Entry 7QV9 (electron microscopy, 3.50 A resolution); this record covers chains C and D of the 14 polymer chains in the assembly.

# Chain C
Molecule: DNA-directed RNA polymerase subunit beta
From: Escherichia coli K-12
Notes: EC 2.7.7.6
Reference sequence: P0A8V2 (RPOB_ECOLI); numbering as in UniProt (aligned over 1-1342)
Sequence (1342 residues; row label = number of the first residue in the row):
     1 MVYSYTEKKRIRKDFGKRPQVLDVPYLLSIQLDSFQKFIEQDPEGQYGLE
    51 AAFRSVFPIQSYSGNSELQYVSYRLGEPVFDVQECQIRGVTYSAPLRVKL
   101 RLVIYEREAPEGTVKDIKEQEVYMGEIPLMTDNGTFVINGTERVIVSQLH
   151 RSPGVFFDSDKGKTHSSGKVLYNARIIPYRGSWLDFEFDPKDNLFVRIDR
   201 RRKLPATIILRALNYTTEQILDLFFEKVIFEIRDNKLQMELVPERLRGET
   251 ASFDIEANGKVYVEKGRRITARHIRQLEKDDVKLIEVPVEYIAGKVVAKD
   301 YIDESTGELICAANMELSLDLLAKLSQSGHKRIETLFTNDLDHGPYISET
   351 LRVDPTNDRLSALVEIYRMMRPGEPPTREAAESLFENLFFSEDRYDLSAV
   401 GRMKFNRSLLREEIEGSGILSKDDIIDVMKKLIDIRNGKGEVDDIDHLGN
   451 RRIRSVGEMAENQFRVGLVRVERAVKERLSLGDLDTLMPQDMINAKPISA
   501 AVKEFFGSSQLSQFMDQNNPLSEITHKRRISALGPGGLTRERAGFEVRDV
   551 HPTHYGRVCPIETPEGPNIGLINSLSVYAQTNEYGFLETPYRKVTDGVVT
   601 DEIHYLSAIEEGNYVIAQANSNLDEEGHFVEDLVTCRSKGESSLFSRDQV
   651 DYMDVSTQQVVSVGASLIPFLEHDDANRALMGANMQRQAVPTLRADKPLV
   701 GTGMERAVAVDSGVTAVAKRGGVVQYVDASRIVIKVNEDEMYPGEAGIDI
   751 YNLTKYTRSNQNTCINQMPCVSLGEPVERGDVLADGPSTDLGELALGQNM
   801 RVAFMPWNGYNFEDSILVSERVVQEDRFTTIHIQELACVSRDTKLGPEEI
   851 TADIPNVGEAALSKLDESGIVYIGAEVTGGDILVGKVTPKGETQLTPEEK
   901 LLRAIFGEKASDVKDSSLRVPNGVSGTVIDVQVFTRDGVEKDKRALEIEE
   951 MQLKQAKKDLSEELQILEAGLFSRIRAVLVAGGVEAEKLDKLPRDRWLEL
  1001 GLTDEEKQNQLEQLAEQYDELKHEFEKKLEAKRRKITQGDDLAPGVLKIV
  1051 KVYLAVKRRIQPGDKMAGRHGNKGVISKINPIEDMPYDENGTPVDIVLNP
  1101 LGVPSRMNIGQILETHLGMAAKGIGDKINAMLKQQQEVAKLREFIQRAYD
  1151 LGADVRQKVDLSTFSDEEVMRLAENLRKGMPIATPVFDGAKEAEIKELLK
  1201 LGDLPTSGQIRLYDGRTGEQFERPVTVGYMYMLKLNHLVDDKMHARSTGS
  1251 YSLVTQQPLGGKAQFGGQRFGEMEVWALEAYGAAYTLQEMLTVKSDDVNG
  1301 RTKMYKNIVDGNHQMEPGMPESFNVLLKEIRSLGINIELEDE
Disordered / not traced: 1342
UniProt features mapped onto this chain:
  - modified residue (N6-acetyllysine): K1022, K1200
  - mutagenesis: I561 (I561S: Resistant to antibiotics salinamide A and B), I569 (I569S: Resistant to antibiotics salinamide A and B), A665 (A665E: Resistant to antibiotics salinamide A and B), D675 (D675A/G: Resistant to antibiotics salinamide A and B), N677 (N677H/K: Resistant to antibiotics salinamide A and B), L680 (L680M: Resistant to antibiotics salinamide A and B), E813 (E813K: Disrupts the enzyme's active center)

# Chain D
Molecule: DNA-directed RNA polymerase subunit beta'
From: Escherichia coli K-12
Notes: EC 2.7.7.6
Reference sequence: P0A8T7 (RPOC_ECOLI); residue numbers follow UniProt; this construct covers 1-1407
Sequence (1407 residues; numbered 1 to 1407; the number before each row is that of its first residue):
     1 MKDLLKFLKAQTKTEEFDAIKIALASPDMIRSWSFGEVKKPETINYRTFK
    51 PERDGLFCARIFGPVKDYECLCGKYKRLKHRGVICEKCGVEVTQTKVRRE
   101 RMGHIELASPTAHIWFLKSLPSRIGLLLDMPLRDIERVLYFESYVVIEGG
   151 MTNLERQQILTEEQYLDALEEFGDEFDAKMGAEAIQALLKSMDLEQECEQ
   201 LREELNETNSETKRKKLTKRIKLLEAFVQSGNKPEWMILTVLPVLPPDLR
   251 PLVPLDGGRFATSDLNDLYRRVINRNNRLKRLLDLAAPDIIVRNEKRMLQ
   301 EAVDALLDNGRRGRAITGSNKRPLKSLADMIKGKQGRFRQNLLGKRVDYS
   351 GRSVITVGPYLRLHQCGLPKKMALELFKPFIYGKLELRGLATTIKAAKKM
   401 VEREEAVVWDILDEVIREHPVLLNRAPTLHRLGIQAFEPVLIEGKAIQLH
   451 PLVCAAYNADFDGDQMAVHVPLTLEAQLEARALMMSTNNILSPANGEPII
   501 VPSQDVVLGLYYMTRDCVNAKGEGMVLTGPKEAERLYRSGLASLHARVKV
   551 RITEYEKDANGELVAKTSLKDTTVGRAILWMIVPKGLPYSIVNQALGKKA
   601 ISKMLNTCYRILGLKPTVIFADQIMYTGFAYAARSGASVGIDDMVIPEKK
   651 HEIISEAEAEVAEIQEQFQSGLVTAGERYNKVIDIWAAANDRVSKAMMDN
   701 LQTETVINRDGQEEKQVSFNSIYMMADSGARGSAAQIRQLAGMRGLMAKP
   751 DGSIIETPITANFREGLNVLQYFISTHGARKGLADTALKTANSGYLTRRL
   801 VDVAQDLVVTEDDCGTHEGIMMTPVIEGGDVKEPLRDRVLGRVTAEDVLK
   851 PGTADILVPRNTLLHEQWCDLLEENSVDAVKVRSVVSCDTDFGVCAHCYG
   901 RDLARGHIINKGEAIGVIAAQSIGEPGTQLTMRTFHIGGAASRAAAESSI
   951 QVKNKGSIKLSNVKSVVNSSGKLVITSRNTELKLIDEFGRTKESYKVPYG
  1001 AVLAKGDGEQVAGGETVANWDPHTMPVITEVSGFVRFTDMIDGQTITRQT
  1051 DELTGLSSLVVLDSAERTAGGKDLRPALKIVDAQGNDVLIPGTDMPAQYF
  1101 LPGKAIVQLEDGVQISSGDTLARIPQESGGTKDITGGLPRVADLFEARRP
  1151 KEPAILAEISGIVSFGKETKGKRRLVITPVDGSDPYEEMIPKWRQLNVFE
  1201 GERVERGDVISDGPEAPHDILRLRGVHAVTRYIVNEVQDVYRLQGVKIND
  1251 KHIEVIVRQMLRKATIVNAGSSDFLEGEQVEYSRVKIANRELEANGKVGA
  1301 TYSRDLLGITKASLATESFISAASFQETTRVLTEAAVAGKRDELRGLKEN
  1351 VIVGRLIPAGTGYAYHQDRMRRRAAGEAPAAPQVTAEDASASLAELLNAG
  1401 LGGSDNE
Disordered / not traced: 1, 934-946, 1050-1056, 1068-1074, 1089-1096, 1127-1132, 1377-1407
UniProt features mapped onto this chain:
  - binding site (Zn(2+)): C70, C72, C85, C88, C814, C888, C895, C898
  - binding site (Mg(2+)): D460, D462, D464
  - modified residue: K983 (N6-acetyllysine)
  - mutagenesis: Q504 (Q504P: Resistant to antibiotics salinamide A and B), N690 (N690D: Resistant to antibiotics salinamide A and B), M697 (M697V: Resistant to antibiotics salinamide A and B), A735 (A735T: Resistant to antibiotics salinamide A and B), R738 (R738C/H/P/S: Resistant to antibiotics salinamide A and B), A748 (A748E: Resistant to antibiotics salinamide A and B), P758 (P758S/T: Resistant to antibiotics salinamide A and B), F763 (F763C: Resistant to antibiotics salinamide A and B), S775 (S775A: Resistant to antibiotics salinamide A and B), A779 (A779T/V: Resistant to antibiotics salinamide A and B), R780 (R780C: Resistant to antibiotics salinamide A and B), G782 (G782A/C: Resistant to antibiotics salinamide A and B), 1 further mutagenesis entry in UniProt

# Interface between chain C and chain D
Pairs across the interface - 296 pairs, chain C then chain D:
  R542(C) - L788(D)
  G544(C) - L788(D)
  F545(C) - L788(D)  hydrophobic
  F545(C) - M932(D)  hydrophobic
  R548(C) - R780(D)  hydrogen bond (backbone-side chain)
  R548(C) - A784(D)
  R548(C) - L788(D)
  D549(C) - P750(D)
  V550(C) - H777(D)  hydrogen bond (backbone-side chain)
  V550(C) - R780(D)
  H551(C) - F773(D)
  H554(C) - F773(D)
  Y555(C) - V769(D)
  Y555(C) - F773(D)
  P560(C) - F773(D)  hydrophobic
  P560(C) - T776(D)
  P560(C) - R780(D)  hydrogen bond (backbone-side chain)
  I561(C) - Y772(D)  hydrophobic
  T563(C) - R780(D)
  I569(C) - R780(D)
  I569(C) - L783(D)  hydrophobic
  G570(C) - R780(D)
  Q618(C) - V769(D)
  Q618(C) - L770(D)  hydrogen bond (side chain-backbone)
  N620(C) - V769(D)
  S642(C) - L770(D)
  V660(C) - V769(D)  hydrophobic
  L671(C) - Y772(D)
  E672(C) - F763(D)
  E672(C) - G766(D)
  E672(C) - L767(D)
  H673(C) - F763(D)  hydrogen bond (side chain-backbone)
  H673(C) - R764(D)
  H673(C) - G766(D)
  D674(C) - F763(D)
  D674(C) - Y772(D)
  D675(C) - Y772(D)
  A676(C) - T776(D)
  A676(C) - A779(D)  hydrophobic
  N677(C) - A779(D)
  N677(C) - L783(D)
  A679(C) - Y772(D)
  F804(C) - A637(D)
  F804(C) - S638(D)
  M805(C) - G636(D)
  P806(C) - D505(D)
  P806(C) - A632(D)
  P806(C) - A633(D)
  P806(C) - G636(D)
  W807(C) - A633(D)  hydrophobic
  N808(C) - P359(D)
  N808(C) - F629(D)
  N808(C) - A633(D)
  G809(C) - V357(D)
  G809(C) - F629(D)
  Y810(C) - V357(D)
  Y810(C) - P359(D)  hydrophobic
  N811(C) - D505(D)
  F812(C) - V357(D)  hydrophobic
  F812(C) - P451(D)  hydrophobic
  F812(C) - F461(D)  hydrophobic
  F812(C) - Q504(D)
  F812(C) - D505(D)
  F812(C) - F629(D)  hydrophobic
  E813(C) - A459(D)
  E813(C) - D460(D)
  E813(C) - F461(D)
  E813(C) - Q504(D)
  D814(C) - D460(D)
  D814(C) - F461(D)
  S815(C) - V357(D)
  K844(C) - R47(D)
  Q1061(C) - K445(D)  hydrogen bond
  K1065(C) - G463(D)
  V1075(C) - F461(D)
  V1075(C) - D462(D)
  V1075(C) - G463(D)
  I1076(C) - T356(D)
  S1077(C) - T356(D)
  S1077(C) - V357(D)
  N1099(C) - D505(D)  hydrogen bond
  P1100(C) - A637(D)
  L1101(C) - D505(D)
  L1101(C) - L508(D)  hydrophobic
  L1101(C) - M725(D)  hydrophobic
  L1101(C) - R731(D)
  P1104(C) - I722(D)  hydrophobic
  P1104(C) - M725(D)  hydrophobic
  P1104(C) - Q736(D)
  P1104(C) - L740(D)  hydrophobic
  S1105(C) - R731(D)  hydrogen bond
  S1105(C) - Q736(D)
  M1107(C) - L740(D)  hydrophobic
  M1107(C) - F763(D)  hydrophobic
  I1109(C) - M644(D)  hydrophobic
  I1109(C) - F763(D)
  I1112(C) - I641(D)  hydrophobic
  L1113(C) - I641(D)  hydrophobic
  H1116(C) - I641(D)
  F1187(C) - N768(D)
  F1187(C) - V769(D)  hydrophobic
  F1187(C) - Y772(D)  hydrophobic
  E1192(C) - I641(D)
  E1192(C) - D642(D)
  E1192(C) - R764(D)  salt bridge
  K1196(C) - D642(D)  salt bridge
  S1207(C) - D642(D)
  E1219(C) - Y537(D)
  E1219(C) - R634(D)  salt bridge
  F1221(C) - A633(D)
  F1221(C) - R634(D)
  E1222(C) - Y512(D)
  E1222(C) - R634(D)
  E1222(C) - S635(D)
  R1223(C) - Y512(D)
  R1223(C) - S635(D)
  R1223(C) - S638(D)
  R1223(C) - F719(D)
  R1223(C) - S721(D)
  R1223(C) - M724(D)
  P1224(C) - S638(D)  hydrogen bond (backbone-side chain)
  V1225(C) - S638(D)
  T1226(C) - S638(D)  hydrogen bond (backbone-side chain)
  T1226(C) - V639(D)  hydrogen bond (side chain-backbone)
  V1239(C) - V354(D)  hydrophobic
  V1239(C) - K445(D)
  D1240(C) - K445(D)  salt bridge
  K1242(C) - R352(D)
  K1242(C) - Q465(D)
  M1243(C) - R352(D)
  M1243(C) - K445(D)
  H1244(C) - S350(D)
  H1244(C) - G351(D)
  H1244(C) - R352(D)
  A1245(C) - M372(D)  hydrophobic
  R1246(C) - D348(D)
  R1246(C) - Y349(D)
  R1246(C) - L376(D)
  S1247(C) - D348(D)
  S1247(C) - Y349(D)
  S1247(C) - E375(D)  hydrogen bond (side chain-backbone)
  Y1251(C) - D348(D)  hydrogen bond
  L1253(C) - R99(D)  hydrogen bond (backbone-side chain)
  V1254(C) - P251(D)
  T1255(C) - R99(D)
  T1255(C) - R337(D)
  Q1257(C) - Q340(D)
  Q1257(C) - K345(D)
  Q1257(C) - R346(D)
  P1258(C) - R346(D)
  P1258(C) - D348(D)
  G1260(C) - R346(D)
  G1261(C) - R346(D)
  F1265(C) - E375(D)
  G1267(C) - R346(D)  hydrogen bond (backbone-side chain)
  G1267(C) - V347(D)
  Q1268(C) - R346(D)
  Q1268(C) - V347(D)  hydrogen bond (backbone-backbone)
  Q1268(C) - S350(D)  hydrogen bond (backbone-side chain)
  Q1268(C) - G351(D)
  Q1268(C) - R352(D)  hydrogen bond
  R1269(C) - Q340(D)
  R1269(C) - G344(D)  hydrogen bond (side chain-backbone)
  R1269(C) - R346(D)
  R1269(C) - V347(D)
  F1270(C) - L343(D)
  F1270(C) - G344(D)
  F1270(C) - K345(D)
  F1270(C) - V347(D)
  F1270(C) - H469(D)
  G1271(C) - L343(D)
  E1272(C) - R339(D)  salt bridge
  E1272(C) - R798(D)  salt bridge
  M1273(C) - A426(D)
  M1273(C) - T428(D)
  E1274(C) - N424(D)  hydrogen bond
  E1274(C) - T428(D)
  E1274(C) - I434(D)
  V1275(C) - L343(D)  hydrophobic
  W1276(C) - R798(D)
  W1276(C) - V801(D)
  W1276(C) - V917(D)
  A1277(C) - H430(D)
  L1278(C) - M484(D)  hydrophobic
  E1279(C) - Q805(D)
  E1279(C) - V917(D)
  E1279(C) - L1347(D)
  E1279(C) - V1351(D)
  E1279(C) - I1357(D)
  A1280(C) - R431(D)
  A1280(C) - V917(D)
  Y1281(C) - R431(D)  hydrogen bond (side chain-backbone)
  Y1281(C) - L432(D)
  Y1281(C) - I434(D)  hydrogen bond (side chain-backbone)
  Y1281(C) - L483(D)
  Y1281(C) - M484(D)  hydrophobic
  Y1281(C) - N489(D)  hydrogen bond
  G1282(C) - G1360(D)
  G1282(C) - T1361(D)  hydrogen bond (backbone-backbone)
  A1283(C) - E479(D)
  A1284(C) - E479(D)
  A1284(C) - L1356(D)
  A1284(C) - A1359(D)
  A1284(C) - T1361(D)  hydrogen bond (backbone-side chain)
  A1284(C) - G1362(D)
  Y1285(C) - E475(D)
  Y1285(C) - E479(D)  hydrogen bond (backbone-side chain)
  Y1285(C) - L1356(D)
  Y1285(C) - T1361(D)
  T1286(C) - A476(D)
  T1286(C) - E479(D)  hydrogen bond
  L1287(C) - L343(D)  hydrophobic
  L1287(C) - I1357(D)  hydrophobic
  Q1288(C) - R1355(D)
  Q1288(C) - L1356(D)
  E1289(C) - L472(D)  hydrogen bond (side chain-backbone)
  E1289(C) - T473(D)  hydrogen bond (side chain-backbone)
  E1289(C) - A476(D)
  M1290(C) - L343(D)  hydrophobic
  M1290(C) - V347(D)  hydrophobic
  L1291(C) - L343(D)  hydrophobic
  L1291(C) - V1351(D)
  K1294(C) - R346(D)
  K1294(C) - V347(D)
  K1294(C) - D348(D)
  K1294(C) - Y349(D)
  K1294(C) - V470(D)  hydrogen bond (side chain-backbone)
  K1294(C) - L472(D)
  S1295(C) - K345(D)
  D1296(C) - K345(D)  salt bridge
  N1299(C) - T12(D)
  N1299(C) - K96(D)
  M1304(C) - L472(D)  hydrophobic
  M1304(C) - T473(D)
  Y1305(C) - P379(D)  hydrophobic
  Y1305(C) - Y382(D)
  I1308(C) - P379(D)
  I1308(C) - F380(D)  hydrophobic
  I1308(C) - L472(D)  hydrophobic
  V1309(C) - P379(D)
  V1309(C) - G383(D)
  H1313(C) - F380(D)
  H1313(C) - L472(D)
  H1313(C) - L474(D)
  M1315(C) - T473(D)
  M1319(C) - T14(D)
  M1319(C) - F17(D)  hydrophobic
  P1320(C) - K345(D)
  P1320(C) - V1353(D)
  E1321(C) - R99(D)  salt bridge
  S1322(C) - N341(D)
  S1322(C) - K345(D)
  F1323(C) - I20(D)  hydrophobic
  F1323(C) - I1352(D)  hydrophobic
  V1325(C) - R99(D)
  V1325(C) - L249(D)  hydrophobic
  L1326(C) - R337(D)
  K1328(C) - L245(D)
  K1328(C) - L249(D)
  E1329(C) - L245(D)
  E1329(C) - M330(D)
  E1329(C) - R337(D)  salt bridge
  R1331(C) - W33(D)
  R1331(C) - M102(D)
  R1331(C) - P243(D)
  S1332(C) - P243(D)
  S1332(C) - L245(D)
  S1332(C) - L327(D)
  L1333(C) - H113(D)
  L1333(C) - W115(D)
  L1333(C) - P243(D)
  L1333(C) - L327(D)  hydrophobic
  G1334(C) - A25(D)
  I1335(C) - I22(D)  hydrophobic
  I1335(C) - A23(D)
  I1335(C) - A25(D)
  I1335(C) - W115(D)  hydrophobic
  N1336(C) - I22(D)
  N1336(C) - A23(D)  hydrogen bond (backbone-backbone)
  N1336(C) - L24(D)
  N1336(C) - A25(D)
  N1336(C) - M29(D)
  N1336(C) - W33(D)
  I1337(C) - I20(D)  hydrophobic
  I1337(C) - K21(D)
  E1338(C) - I20(D)
  E1338(C) - K21(D)  hydrogen bond (backbone-backbone)
  L1339(C) - F17(D)
  L1339(C) - I20(D)  hydrophobic
  E1340(C) - F17(D)
  E1340(C) - D18(D)  hydrogen bond (backbone-backbone)
  E1340(C) - A19(D)
  E1340(C) - K21(D)
  E1340(C) - R1341(D)  salt bridge
  D1341(C) - E15(D)
  D1341(C) - D18(D)
Other interface residues (no listed pair), chain C (151 interface residues in all): P552, G566, T635, R637, T657, L680, R841, G1063, K1073, T1248, Q1256, T1292, P1317, L1327
Other interface residues (no listed pair), chain D (165 interface residues in all): L239, D248, D256, L307, I331, F338, L342, I355, Y360, K371, K378, Q435, A446, A467, P471, G640, D643, R744, T757, E765, S775, A787, T797, D802, I918, Q921, L1332, A1336, G1354

# In short
151 residues of chain C and 165 residues of chain D are in contact, with 33 hydrogen bonds and 10 salt
bridges. Polar pairs include E1192(C)-R764(D), K1196(C)-D642(D) and E1219(C)-R634(D).
Here chain C is DNA-directed RNA polymerase subunit beta and chain D is DNA-directed RNA polymerase subunit
beta', both from Escherichia coli K-12. Entry 7QV9 (CryoEM structure of bacterial transcription intermediate
complex mediated by activator PspF) was determined by electron microscopy, deposited together with 7QWP and
7QXI.
